PDB entry 9FVE | X-ray diffraction, 2.81 A resolution | chains W and X of the 24 polymer chains in the assembly

Chain W:
Molecule: Sialic acid-binding periplasmic protein SiaP
Organism: Vicugna pacos
UniProt: Q9KR64 (SIAP_VIBCH); residues 0-299 here correspond to UniProt positions 22-321 (UniProt number = residue number + 22)
Chain sequence (303 residues; numbered -3 to 299; the number before each row is that of its first residue; numbers below 1 keep their minus sign (Gly-3 is residue -3)):
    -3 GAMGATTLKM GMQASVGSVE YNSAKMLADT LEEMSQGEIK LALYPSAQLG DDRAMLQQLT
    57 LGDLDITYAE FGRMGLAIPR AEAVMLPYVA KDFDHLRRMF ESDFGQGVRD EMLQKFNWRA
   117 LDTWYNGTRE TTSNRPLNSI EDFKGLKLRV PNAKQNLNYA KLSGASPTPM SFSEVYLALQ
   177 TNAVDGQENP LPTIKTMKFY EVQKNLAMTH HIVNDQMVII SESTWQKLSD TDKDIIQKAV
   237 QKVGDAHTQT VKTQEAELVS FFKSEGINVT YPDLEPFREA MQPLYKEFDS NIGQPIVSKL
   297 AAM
Not modelled in the structure: -3 to 0
Sequence notes: expression tag (-3 to -1); conflict Gly0 (Ala22 in Q9KR64); engineered mutation Ala73 (Trp95 in Q9KR64)
Ligand contacts: N-acetyl-beta-neuraminic acid (SLB): Gln9, Asp48, Tyr64, Ala65, Glu66, Arg69, Met81, Arg125, Arg145, Pro147, Ala149, Asn152, Phe168, Glu184, Asn185, Asn210, Gln212

Chain X:
Molecule: VHH_VcP#2
Organism: Vicugna pacos
Chain sequence (123 residues; row label = number of the first residue in the row; numbers below 1 keep their minus sign (Gly-1 is residue -1)):
    -1 GSQVQLVESG GRLVQTGGSL RLSCAASGDT FSNYVMGWFR QAPGKEREFV AAISWTGANS
    59 YYADSVAGRF TISRDNAKNT VALQMNSLKP EDTAIYYCAA DHFHVTHRKY DYWGQGTQVT
   119 VSS
Cystine bridges: Cys22-Cys96

How chain W and chain X interact:
Contacting residue pairs - 29 pairs, chain W then chain X:
  Arg49(W) - Trp53(X)
  Arg49(W) - Thr54(X)
  Arg49(W) - Phe101(X)
  Gln53(W) - Tyr59(X)
  Gln53(W) - Phe101(X)
  Gln53(W) - His102(X)  hydrogen bond (side chain-backbone)
  Thr56(W) - His102(X)
  Thr56(W) - Val103(X)
  Leu57(W) - Tyr59(X)  hydrophobic
  Leu57(W) - His102(X)
  Leu57(W) - Thr104(X)
  Leu72(W) - His100(X)  hydrogen bond (backbone-side chain)
  Leu72(W) - Phe101(X)
  Ala73(W) - His100(X)
  Ala73(W) - Phe101(X)  hydrophobic
  Pro75(W) - His100(X)
  Gln110(W) - His105(X)  hydrogen bond (backbone-side chain)
  Lys111(W) - Val103(X)
  Lys111(W) - His105(X)  hydrogen bond (backbone-side chain)
  Lys111(W) - Arg106(X)  hydrogen bond (backbone-side chain)
  Lys111(W) - Asp109(X)  salt bridge
  Phe112(W) - Asp99(X)
  Phe112(W) - Phe101(X)  hydrophobic
  Phe112(W) - Arg106(X)
  Asn113(W) - His105(X)  hydrogen bond
  Trp114(W) - Phe101(X)  hydrophobic
  Asn287(W) - Gly-1(X)
  Asn287(W) - Ser0(X)  hydrogen bond (backbone-backbone)
  Ile288(W) - Gly-1(X)
Interface residues without a listed pair, chain W (15 interface residues in all): Leu52
Interface residues without a listed pair, chain X (17 interface residues in all): Asp27, Asn31, Val33

In short:
Chain W and chain X form an interface of 15 and 17 residues respectively, with 7 hydrogen bonds and 1 salt
bridge. Among the polar pairs are Lys111(W)-Asp109(X), Gln53(W)-His102(X) and Leu72(W)-His100(X). Chain W
binds N-acetyl-beta-neuraminic acid.
Chain W is Sialic acid-binding periplasmic protein SiaP and chain X is VHH_VcP#2, both from Vicugna pacos; the
structure, Crystal structure of VcSiaP W73A mutant in complex with sialic acid and a VHH antibody (VHH_VcP#2),
was determined by X-ray diffraction together with 9FVB from the same study.
